7VWZ - chains C and 2 of the 10 polymer chains in the assembly; structure by electron microscopy, 4.00 A resolution.

[Chain C]
Name: DNA-directed RNA polymerase subunit beta
Organism: Escherichia coli K-12
Notes: EC 2.7.7.6
UniProt: P0A8V2 (RPOB_ECOLI); residue numbers follow UniProt; this construct covers 1-1342
Amino-acid sequence (1342 residues; row label = number of the first residue in the row):
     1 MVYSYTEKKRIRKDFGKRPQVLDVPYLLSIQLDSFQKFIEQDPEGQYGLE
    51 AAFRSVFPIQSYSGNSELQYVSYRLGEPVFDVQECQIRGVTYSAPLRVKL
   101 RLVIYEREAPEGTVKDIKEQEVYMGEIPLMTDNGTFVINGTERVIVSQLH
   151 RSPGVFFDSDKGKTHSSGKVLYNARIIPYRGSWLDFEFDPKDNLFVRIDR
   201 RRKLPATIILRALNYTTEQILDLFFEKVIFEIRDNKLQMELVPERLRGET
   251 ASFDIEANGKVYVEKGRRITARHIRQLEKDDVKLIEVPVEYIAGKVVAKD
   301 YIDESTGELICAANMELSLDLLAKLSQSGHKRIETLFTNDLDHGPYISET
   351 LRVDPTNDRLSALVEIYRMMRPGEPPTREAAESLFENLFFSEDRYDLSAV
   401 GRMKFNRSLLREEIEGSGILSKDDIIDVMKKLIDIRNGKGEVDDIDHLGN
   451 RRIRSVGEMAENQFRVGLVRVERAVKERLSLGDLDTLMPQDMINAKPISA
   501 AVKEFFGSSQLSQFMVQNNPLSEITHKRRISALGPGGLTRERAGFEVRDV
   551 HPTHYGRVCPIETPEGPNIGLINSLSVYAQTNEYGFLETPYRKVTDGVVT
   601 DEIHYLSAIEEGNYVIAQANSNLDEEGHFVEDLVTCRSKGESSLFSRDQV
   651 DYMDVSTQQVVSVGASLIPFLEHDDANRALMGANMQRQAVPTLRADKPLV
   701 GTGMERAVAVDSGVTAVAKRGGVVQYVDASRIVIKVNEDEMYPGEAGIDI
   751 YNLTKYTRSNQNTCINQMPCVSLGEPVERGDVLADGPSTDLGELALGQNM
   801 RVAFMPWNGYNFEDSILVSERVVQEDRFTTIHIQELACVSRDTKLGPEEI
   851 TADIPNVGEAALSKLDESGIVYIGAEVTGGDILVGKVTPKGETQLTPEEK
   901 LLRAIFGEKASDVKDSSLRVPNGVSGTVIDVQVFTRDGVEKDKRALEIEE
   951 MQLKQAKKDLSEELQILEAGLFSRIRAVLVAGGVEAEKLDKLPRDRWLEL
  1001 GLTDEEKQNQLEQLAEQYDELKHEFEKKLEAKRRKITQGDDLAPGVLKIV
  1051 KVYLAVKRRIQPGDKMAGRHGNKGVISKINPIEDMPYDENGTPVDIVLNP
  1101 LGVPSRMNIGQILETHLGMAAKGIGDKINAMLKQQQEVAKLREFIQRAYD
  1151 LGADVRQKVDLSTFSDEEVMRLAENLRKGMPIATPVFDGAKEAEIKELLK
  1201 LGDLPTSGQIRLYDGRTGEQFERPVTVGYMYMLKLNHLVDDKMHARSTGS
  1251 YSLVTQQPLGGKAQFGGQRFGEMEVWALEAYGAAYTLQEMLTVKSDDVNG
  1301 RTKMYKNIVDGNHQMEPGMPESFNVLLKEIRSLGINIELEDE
Disordered / not traced: 1-2, 375
Sequence notes: engineered mutation Val-516 (Asp in P0A8V2)
Swiss-Prot annotation at these positions:
  - modified residue (N6-acetyllysine): Lys-1022, Lys-1200
  - mutagenesis: Ile-561 (I561S: Resistant to antibiotics salinamide A and B), Ile-569 (I569S: Resistant to antibiotics salinamide A and B), Ala-665 (A665E: Resistant to antibiotics salinamide A and B), Asp-675 (D675A/G: Resistant to antibiotics salinamide A and B), Asn-677 (N677H/K: Resistant to antibiotics salinamide A and B), Leu-680 (L680M: Resistant to antibiotics salinamide A and B), Glu-813 (E813K: Disrupts the enzyme's active center)

[Chain 2]
Molecule: micF promoter DNA reverse strand
Sequence (70 nucleotides; row label = number of the first residue in the row):
     2 TGCATCCGTGAGTCGAGGGTAATAAGTTGCGAGTGAAGGTTTTGTTTTGA
    52 CATTCAGTGCTGTCAAATAC
Disordered / not traced: 66-71

[Interface between chain C and chain 2]
Contacting residue pairs - 18 pairs, chain C then chain 2:
  Arg-143(C) with DG19(2), base contact
  Arg-478(C) with DA25(2), salt bridge to the phosphate
  Asn-494(C) with DT24(2), hydrogen bond to the phosphate
  Lys-496(C) with DA23(2), salt bridge to the phosphate; DT24(2), salt bridge to the phosphate
  Ala-500(C) with DA23(2), phosphate contact
  Lys-503(C) with DT21(2), hydrogen bond to the phosphate; DA22(2), salt bridge to the phosphate
  Ser-508(C) with DG20(2), base contact
  Glu-541(C) with DG11(2), base contact
  Gly-1261(C) with DG16(2), phosphate contact
  Lys-1262(C) with DG16(2), hydrogen bond to the phosphate
  Gln-1268(C) with DC15(2), phosphate contact
  Arg-1269(C) with DT14(2), salt bridge to the phosphate; DC15(2), phosphate contact
  Gly-1271(C) with DT14(2), phosphate contact
  Glu-1272(C) with DG13(2), phosphate contact
  Met-1273(C) with DG13(2), sugar contact
Also at the interface, not in a pair above, chain C (20 interface residues in all): Pro-497, Glu-504, Gly-507, Phe-514, Ala-1263
Also at the interface, not in a pair above, chain 2 (14 interface residues in all): DA12, DG18

[Summary]
Chain C and chain 2 form an interface of 20 and 14 residues respectively, with 3 hydrogen bonds and 5 salt
bridges. Polar contacts include Asn-494(C)/DT24(2), Lys-503(C)/DT21(2) and Lys-1262(C)/DG16(2). UniProt lists
7 mutagenesis sites on chain C.
Here chain C is DNA-directed RNA polymerase subunit beta (Escherichia coli K-12) and chain 2 is micF promoter
DNA reverse strand. Entry 7VWZ (Cryo-EM structure of Rob-dependent transcription activation complex in a
unique conformation) was determined by electron microscopy, deposited together with 7VWY.
